PDB entry 6AVQ | electron microscopy, 35.00 A resolution (very low resolution: no residue pairs are listed; an interface is given only as per-side residue counts) | chains A and L of the 4 polymer chains in the assembly

Chain A:
Molecule: Integrin alpha-V
Source organism: Homo sapiens
UniProt: P06756 (ITAV_HUMAN); residues 1-957 here correspond to UniProt positions 31-987 (UniProt number = residue number + 30)
Sequence (957 residues; numbered 1 to 957; the number before each row is that of its first residue):
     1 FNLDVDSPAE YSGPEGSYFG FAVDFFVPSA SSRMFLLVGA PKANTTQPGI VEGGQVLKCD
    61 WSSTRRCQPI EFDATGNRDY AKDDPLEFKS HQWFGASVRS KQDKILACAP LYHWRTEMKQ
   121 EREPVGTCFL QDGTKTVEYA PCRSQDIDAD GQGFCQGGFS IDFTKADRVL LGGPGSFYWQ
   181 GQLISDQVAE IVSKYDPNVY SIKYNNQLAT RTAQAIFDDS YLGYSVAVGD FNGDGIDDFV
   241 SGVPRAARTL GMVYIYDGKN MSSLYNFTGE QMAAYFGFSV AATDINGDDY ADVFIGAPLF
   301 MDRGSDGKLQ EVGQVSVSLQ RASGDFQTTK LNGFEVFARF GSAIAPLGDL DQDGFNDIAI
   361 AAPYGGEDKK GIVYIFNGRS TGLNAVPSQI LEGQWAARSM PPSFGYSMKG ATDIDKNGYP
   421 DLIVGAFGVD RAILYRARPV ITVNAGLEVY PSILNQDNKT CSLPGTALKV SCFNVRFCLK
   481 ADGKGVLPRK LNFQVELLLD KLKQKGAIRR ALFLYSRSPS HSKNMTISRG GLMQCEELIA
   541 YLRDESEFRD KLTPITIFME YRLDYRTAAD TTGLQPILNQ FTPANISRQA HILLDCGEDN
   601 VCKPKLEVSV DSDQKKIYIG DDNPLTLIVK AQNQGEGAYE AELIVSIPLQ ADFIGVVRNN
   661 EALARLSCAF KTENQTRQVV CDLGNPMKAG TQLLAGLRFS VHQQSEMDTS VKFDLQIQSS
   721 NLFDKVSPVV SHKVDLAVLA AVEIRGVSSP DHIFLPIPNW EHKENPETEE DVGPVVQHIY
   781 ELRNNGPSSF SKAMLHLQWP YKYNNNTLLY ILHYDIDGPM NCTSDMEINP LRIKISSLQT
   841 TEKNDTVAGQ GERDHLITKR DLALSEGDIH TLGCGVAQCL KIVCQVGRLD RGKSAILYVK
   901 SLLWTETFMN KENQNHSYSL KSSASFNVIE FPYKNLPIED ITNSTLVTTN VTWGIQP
Not modelled in the structure: 839-867, 957
Differences from the reference sequence: conflict I753 (Val783 in P06756)

Chain L:
Molecule: LM609 Fab light chain
Source organism: Mus musculus
Notes: antibody fragment or engineered binder
Sequence (214 residues; numbered 1 to 214; the number before each row is that of its first residue):
     1 ELVMTQTPAT LSVTPGDSVS LSCRASQSIS NHLHWYQQKS HESPRLLIKY ASQSISGIPS
    61 RFSGSGSGTD FTLSINSVET EDFGMYFCQQ SNSWPHTFGG GTKLEIKRAD AAPTVSIFPP
   121 SSEQLTSGGA SVVCFLNNFY PKDINVKWKI DGSERQNGVL NSWTDQDSKD STYSMSSTLT
   181 LTKDEYERHN SYTCEATHKT STSPIVKSFN RNEC
Not modelled in the structure: 1, 202, 214

Chain A / chain L interface:
At this resolution (35 A) residue pairs are not listed: 4 residues of chain A and 6 of chain L lie at the interface.

Overview:
4 residues of chain A face 6 of chain L across their interface.
Chain A is Integrin alpha-V (Homo sapiens) and chain L is LM609 Fab light chain (Mus musculus); the structure,
The Therapeutic Antibody LM609 Selectively Inhibits Ligand Binding to Human alpha-V beta-3 Integrin via Steric
Hindrance, was determined by electron microscopy (same publication as 6AVR, 6AVU and 5OPY).
